Entry 3GPT (X-ray diffraction, 2.41 A resolution); this record covers chains M and 2 of the 28 polymer chains in the assembly.

# Chain M
Molecule: Proteasome component PRE4
Organism: Saccharomyces cerevisiae
Notes: EC 3.4.25.1; fragment: sequence database residues 34-266
Reference sequence: P30657 (PSB4_YEAST); the construct lacks a stretch of the UniProt sequence and is renumbered around it, so the offset changes along the chain: -8 to -1 = UniProt 34-41; 1-70 = UniProt 42-111; 74-92 = UniProt 120-138; 93-105 = UniProt 141-153; 3 more segments
Chain sequence (233 residues; row label = number of the first residue in the row; note: 6 numbers in that range are skipped by the numbering (no residue carries them; nothing is unmodelled there); a row labelled like 71B-71D holds insertion residues (71B, then the next letters in order); numbers below 1 keep their minus sign (Thr-8 is residue -8)):
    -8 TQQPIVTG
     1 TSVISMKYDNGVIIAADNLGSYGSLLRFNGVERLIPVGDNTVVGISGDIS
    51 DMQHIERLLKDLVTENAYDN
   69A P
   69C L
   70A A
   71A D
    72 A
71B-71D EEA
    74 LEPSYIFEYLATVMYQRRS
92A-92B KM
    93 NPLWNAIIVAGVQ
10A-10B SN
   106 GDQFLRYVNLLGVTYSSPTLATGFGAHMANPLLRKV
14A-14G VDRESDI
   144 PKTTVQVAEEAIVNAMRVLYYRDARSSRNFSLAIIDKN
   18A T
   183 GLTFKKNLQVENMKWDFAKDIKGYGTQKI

# Chain 2
Molecule: Proteasome component PRE3
Organism: Saccharomyces cerevisiae
Notes: EC 3.4.25.1; fragment: sequence database residues 20-215
Reference sequence: P38624 (PSB6_YEAST); the construct lacks a stretch of the UniProt sequence and is renumbered around it, so the offset changes along the chain: 1-70 = UniProt 20-89; 72-92 = UniProt 90-110; 94-105 = UniProt 111-122; 106-181 = UniProt 125-200; 1 more segments
Chain sequence (196 residues; row label = number of the first residue in the row; note: 3 numbers in that range are skipped by the numbering (no residue carries them; nothing is unmodelled there); a row labelled like 10A-10B holds insertion residues (10A, then the next letters in order)):
     1 TSIMAVTFKDGVILGADSRTTTGAYIANRVTDKLTRVHDKIWCCRSGSAA
    51 DTQAIADIVQYHLELYTSQY
    72 GTPSTETAASVFKELCYENKD
    94 NLTAGIIVAGYD
10A-10B DK
   106 NKGEVYTIPLGGSVHKLPYAIAGSGSTFIYGYCDKNFRENMSKEETVDFI
   156 KHSLSQAIKWDGSSGGVIRMVVLTAA
   183 GVERL
18A-18J IFYPDEYEQL
Covalently attached groups: compound GPT linked to Thr1
Residues lining bound ligands: GPT ((2R,3S,4R)-2-[(S)-(1S)-cyclohex-2-en-1-yl(hydroxy)methyl]-4-(2-fluoroethyl)-3-hydroxy-3-methyl-5-oxopyrrolidine-2-carbaldehyde): Arg19, Thr20, Thr21, Thr31, Lys33, Arg45, Ser46, Gly47, Ser48, Ala49, Thr52, Ser129, Ser168
Curated features (UniProtKB/Swiss-Prot):
  - active site: Thr1 (Nucleophile)

# Interface between chain M and chain 2
Contacting residue pairs (62; chain M residue first):
  Ser24(M) - Trp165(2)
  Ser24(M) - Asp166(2)
  Ser24(M) - Gly167(2)  hydrogen bond (backbone-backbone)
  Leu25(M) - Phe133(2)  hydrophobic
  Leu25(M) - Trp165(2)
  Leu26(M) - Lys164(2)
  Leu26(M) - Trp165(2)  hydrogen bond (backbone-backbone)
  Leu26(M) - Gly167(2)
  Arg27(M) - Trp165(2)
  Phe129(M) - Ala24(2)
  Phe129(M) - Tyr25(2)  hydrophobic
  Tyr163(M) - Glu18H(2)  hydrogen bond
  Tyr164(M) - Ile26(2)
  Tyr164(M) - Arg29(2)
  Arg165(M) - Ala24(2)
  Arg165(M) - Tyr25(2)
  Arg165(M) - Ile26(2)  hydrogen bond (backbone-backbone)
  Arg165(M) - Ala27(2)  hydrogen bond (side chain-backbone)
  Arg165(M) - Asn28(2)
  Arg165(M) - Arg29(2)
  Asp166(M) - Ala24(2)
  Asp166(M) - Ile26(2)
  Ala167(M) - Arg19(2)
  Ala167(M) - Ala24(2)  hydrogen bond (backbone-backbone)
  Ala167(M) - Ile26(2)
  Ala167(M) - Gly167(2)
  Arg168(M) - Gly167(2)
  Arg171(M) - Asp18E(2)  salt bridge
  Arg171(M) - Glu18H(2)  salt bridge
  Lys196(M) - Arg29(2)  hydrogen bond (backbone-side chain)
  Trp197(M) - Tyr18C(2)
  Trp197(M) - Pro18D(2)
  Trp197(M) - Arg29(2)
  Trp197(M) - Gly171(2)
  Trp197(M) - Val172(2)  hydrophobic
  Asp198(M) - Tyr18C(2)  hydrogen bond (backbone-side chain)
  Phe199(M) - Arg29(2)
  Phe199(M) - Val30(2)  hydrophobic
  Ala200(M) - Ile18A(2)  hydrophobic
  Ala200(M) - Val30(2)  hydrophobic
  Ala200(M) - Arg174(2)  hydrogen bond (backbone-side chain)
  Lys201(M) - Ile18A(2)
  Lys201(M) - Tyr18C(2)
  Ile203(M) - Val30(2)
  Ile203(M) - Arg174(2)  hydrogen bond (backbone-side chain)
  Lys204(M) - Asp32(2)
  Lys204(M) - Arg186(2)
  Gly205(M) - Asp32(2)  hydrogen bond (backbone-side chain)
  Tyr206(M) - Thr35(2)
  Tyr206(M) - Arg45(2)
  Tyr206(M) - Gln53(2)  hydrogen bond (side chain-backbone)
  Tyr206(M) - Ala56(2)
  Tyr206(M) - Asp57(2)  hydrogen bond
  Gln209(M) - Asp32(2)
  Gln209(M) - Leu34(2)
  Gln209(M) - Thr35(2)
  Gln209(M) - Arg36(2)  hydrogen bond (side chain-backbone)
  Gln209(M) - Trp42(2)
  Gln209(M) - Arg186(2)
  Ile211(M) - Arg36(2)
  Ile211(M) - Trp42(2)  hydrophobic
  Ile211(M) - Arg186(2)  hydrogen bond (backbone-side chain)
Also at the interface, not in a pair above, chain M (26 interface residues in all): Met133, Met195
Also at the interface, not in a pair above, chain 2 (34 interface residues in all): Thr21, Ile163, Ser168

# Overview
26 residues of chain M face 34 of chain 2 across their interface; the contacts include 15 hydrogen bonds and 2
salt bridges. Polar pairs include Arg171(M)-Asp18E(2), Arg171(M)-Glu18H(2) and Tyr163(M)-Glu18H(2). Covalently
linked compound GPT: at Thr1(2).
Here chain M is Proteasome component PRE4 and chain 2 is Proteasome component PRE3, both from Saccharomyces
cerevisiae. Entry 3GPT (Crystal structure of the yeast 20S proteasome in complex with Salinosporamide
derivatives: slow substrate ligand) was determined by X-ray diffraction, deposited together with 3GPW and
3HYE.
